Entry 7UJE (X-ray diffraction, 2.50 A resolution); this record covers chains H and L of the 4 polymer chains in the assembly.

== Chain H ==
Protein: Fab heavy chain
Source organism: Mus musculus
Notes: antibody fragment or engineered binder
Sequence (216 residues; numbered 1 to 219; 3 numbers in that range are skipped by the numbering (no residue carries them; nothing is unmodelled there); the number before each row is that of its first residue):
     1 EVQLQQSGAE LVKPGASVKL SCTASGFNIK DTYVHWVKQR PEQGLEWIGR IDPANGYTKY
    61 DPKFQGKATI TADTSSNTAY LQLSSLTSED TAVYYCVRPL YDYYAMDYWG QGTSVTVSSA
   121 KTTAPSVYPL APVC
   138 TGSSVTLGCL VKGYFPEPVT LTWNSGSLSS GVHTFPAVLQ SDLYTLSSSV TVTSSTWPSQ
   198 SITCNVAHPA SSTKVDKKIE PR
Disulfides: C22-C96, C146-C201

== Chain L ==
Protein: Fab light chain
Source organism: Mus musculus
Notes: antibody fragment or engineered binder
Sequence (214 residues; numbered 1 to 214; the number before each row is that of its first residue):
     1 DILMTQSPSS MSVSLGDTVS ITCHASQGIS SNIGWLQQKP GKSFMGLIYY GTNLVDGVPS
    61 RFSGSGSGAD YSLTISSLDS EDFADYYCVQ YAQLPYTFGG GTKLEIKRAD AAPTVSIFPP
   121 SSEQLTSGGA SVVCFLNNFY PKDINVKWKI DGSERQNGVL NSWTDQDSKD STYSMSSTLT
   181 LTKDEYERHN SYTCEATHKT STSPIVKSFN RNEC
Disulfides: C23-C88, C134-C194

== Chain H / chain L interface ==
Contacting residue pairs (77):
  H35(H) - Y96(L)
  Q39(H) - Q38(L)  hydrogen bond
  Q39(H) - F44(L)
  Q39(H) - Y87(L)
  L45(H) - F44(L)  hydrophobic
  L45(H) - Y87(L)  hydrophobic
  L45(H) - F98(L)  hydrophobic
  W47(H) - P95(L)  hydrophobic
  W47(H) - Y96(L)
  K59(H) - L94(L)
  D61(H) - P95(L)
  K63(H) - D1(L)
  Y95(H) - Q38(L)  hydrogen bond
  Y95(H) - S43(L)
  Y95(H) - F44(L)  hydrophobic
  L100(H) - V55(L)  hydrophobic
  L100(H) - D56(L)
  Y101(H) - Y49(L)
  Y101(H) - D56(L)  hydrogen bond
  D102(H) - Y49(L)
  D102(H) - Y91(L)
  Y104(H) - Y91(L)
  Y104(H) - Y96(L)  hydrogen bond (backbone-side chain)
  M106(H) - L36(L)
  M106(H) - Y96(L)  hydrophobic
  D107(H) - G46(L)  hydrogen bond (backbone-backbone)
  D107(H) - Y49(L)
  D107(H) - V55(L)
  W109(H) - L36(L)
  W109(H) - F44(L)  hydrophobic
  G110(H) - S43(L)  hydrogen bond (backbone-side chain)
  Q111(H) - S43(L)
  Y128(H) - S121(L)
  Y128(H) - Q124(L)
  Y128(H) - S127(L)
  P129(H) - S121(L)
  P129(H) - E123(L)
  L130(H) - F118(L)
  L130(H) - V133(L)  hydrophobic
  A131(H) - F118(L)
  P132(H) - F118(L)
  V133(H) - I117(L)
  V133(H) - P119(L)
  V133(H) - F209(L)  hydrophobic
  V133(H) - C214(L)  hydrophobic
  C134(H) - C214(L)  disulfide
  T143(H) - S116(L)
  T143(H) - F118(L)
  G145(H) - F135(L)
  L147(H) - S131(L)
  K149(H) - T180(L)
  S167(H) - K169(L)  hydrogen bond
  H170(H) - N137(L)
  H170(H) - N138(L)
  H170(H) - S174(L)  hydrogen bond
  F172(H) - F135(L)  hydrophobic
  F172(H) - N137(L)
  F172(H) - S162(L)
  F172(H) - T164(L)
  F172(H) - S174(L)
  F172(H) - M175(L)
  F172(H) - S176(L)
  P173(H) - S162(L)  hydrogen bond (backbone-side chain)
  P173(H) - W163(L)
  V175(H) - L160(L)  hydrophobic
  V175(H) - N161(L)
  V175(H) - S162(L)
  Q177(H) - L160(L)
  T182(H) - L160(L)
  S184(H) - F135(L)
  S184(H) - S176(L)  hydrogen bond
  S185(H) - F135(L)
  S186(H) - F135(L)
  S186(H) - N137(L)  hydrogen bond
  K214(H) - E123(L)
  R219(H) - P119(L)  hydrogen bond (side chain-backbone)
  R219(H) - P120(L)  hydrogen bond (side chain-backbone)
Other interface residues (no listed pair), chain H (46 interface residues in all): V37, E46, R50, A105, L144, T171
Other interface residues (no listed pair), chain L (45 interface residues in all): K42, M45, I48, Y50
Inter-chain disulfides: C134(H)-C214(L)

== Summary ==
46 residues of chain H face 45 of chain L across their interface, with 1 disulfide bond and 13 hydrogen bonds.
Polar pairs include Q39(H)-Q38(L), Y95(H)-Q38(L) and Y101(H)-D56(L).
Chain H is Fab heavy chain and chain L is Fab light chain, both from Mus musculus; the structure, Integrin
alpha IIB beta3 complex with UR2922 in Mn2+, was determined by X-ray diffraction together with 7L8P, 7TCT,
7TD8, 7THO, 7TMZ, 7TPD and 15 further entries from the same study.
